Entry 7BTP (electron microscopy, 4.01 A resolution (low resolution: residue-level contacts below are approximate; hydrogen-bond / salt-bridge calls are withheld)); this record covers chains D and F of the 6 polymer chains in the assembly.

Chain D (and F):
Molecule: Overcome classical restriction gp0.3
From: Escherichia phage T7
Notes: chain F of this document is another copy of the same molecule, construct and numbering; everything in this record applies to it too
Reference sequence: P03775 (OCR_BPT7); residues 0-116 here correspond to UniProt positions 1-117 (UniProt number = residue number + 1)
Amino-acid sequence (117 residues; each row starts with the number of its first residue; numbering starts at 0):
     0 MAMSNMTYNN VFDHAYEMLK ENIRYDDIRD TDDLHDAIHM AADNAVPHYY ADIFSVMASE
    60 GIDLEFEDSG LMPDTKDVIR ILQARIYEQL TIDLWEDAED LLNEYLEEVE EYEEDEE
Not modelled in the structure: 0-4, 111-116

Chain D / chain F interface:
Contacting residue pairs (16; chain D residue first):
  Phe53(D) - Phe53(F)
  Phe53(D) - Met56(F)
  Phe53(D) - Ala57(F)
  Met56(D) - Phe53(F)
  Ala57(D) - Ala50(F)
  Leu63(D) - Ile78(F)
  Glu64(D) - Tyr49(F)
  Phe65(D) - Lys75(F)
  Phe65(D) - Val77(F)
  Ser68(D) - Lys75(F)
  Met71(D) - Lys75(F)
  Met71(D) - Val77(F)
  Lys75(D) - Ser68(F)
  Lys75(D) - Met71(F)
  Val77(D) - Leu63(F)
  Val77(D) - Leu81(F)
Also at the interface, not in a pair above, chain D (16 interface residues in all): Tyr49, Ala50, Asp73, Ile78, Ile80, Leu81
Also at the interface, not in a pair above, chain F (15 interface residues in all): Glu64, Phe65, Asp73

Summary:
16 residues of chain D and 15 residues of chain F are in contact.
Chain D and chain F are both Overcome classical restriction gp0.3 (Escherichia phage T7); the structure,
EcoR124I-Ocr in Restriction-Alleviation State, was determined by electron microscopy (same publication as
7BST, 7BTO, 7BTQ and 7BTR).
